1IC8 - chains F and A of the 4 polymer chains in the assembly; structure by X-ray diffraction, 2.60 A resolution.

# Chain F
Molecule: 21-nt DNA strand
Sequence (21 nucleotides; row label = number of the first residue in the row):
   401 TCTGGTGAAT TATTAACCAA G

# Chain A
Name: Hepatocyte nuclear factor 1-alpha
From: Homo sapiens
Notes: fragment: dna binding domain
Reference sequence: P20823 (HNF1A_HUMAN); residue numbers follow UniProt; this construct covers 85-278
Amino-acid sequence (194 residues; each row starts with the number of its first residue):
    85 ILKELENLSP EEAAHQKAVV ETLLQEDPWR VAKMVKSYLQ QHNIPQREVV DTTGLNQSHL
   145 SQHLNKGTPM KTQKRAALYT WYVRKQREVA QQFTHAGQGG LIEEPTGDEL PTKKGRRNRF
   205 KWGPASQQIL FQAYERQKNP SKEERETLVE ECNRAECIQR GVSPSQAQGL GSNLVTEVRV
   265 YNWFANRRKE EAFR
Not modelled in the structure: 85-86, 181-200, 277-278

# Chain F / chain A interface
Residue-residue contacts - 22 pairs, chain F then chain A:
  DG404(F) - Pro153(A)  sugar contact
  DG405(F) - Pro153(A)  phosphate contact
  DG405(F) - Lys155(A)  phosphate contact
  DT406(F) - His143(A)  salt bridge to the phosphate
  DT406(F) - Pro153(A)  phosphate contact
  DT406(F) - Met154(A)  phosphate contact
  DT406(F) - Lys155(A)  hydrogen bond to the phosphate
  DT406(F) - Lys158(A)  salt bridge to the phosphate
  DG407(F) - Asn140(A)  hydrogen bond to the base
  DG407(F) - His143(A)  phosphate contact
  DG407(F) - Gln146(A)  hydrogen bond to the base
  DA408(F) - Ser142(A)  hydrogen bond to the base
  DA409(F) - Ser142(A)  hydrogen bond to the base
  DA415(F) - Phe204(A)  sugar contact
  DA415(F) - Lys205(A)  phosphate contact
  DA415(F) - Trp206(A)  hydrogen bond to the phosphate
  DA415(F) - Asn270(A)  base contact
  DA416(F) - Phe204(A)  phosphate contact
  DA416(F) - Val262(A)  phosphate contact
  DA416(F) - Arg263(A)  salt bridge to the phosphate
  DA416(F) - Asn266(A)  sugar contact
  DA416(F) - Asn270(A)  hydrogen bond to the base
Also at the interface, not in a pair above, chain F (9 interface residues in all): DT414
Also at the interface, not in a pair above, chain A (18 interface residues in all): Gln141, Gln211, Arg271

# Overview
9 residues of chain F face 18 of chain A across their interface, with 7 hydrogen bonds and 3 salt bridges.
Polar contacts include DG407(F)-Asn140(A), DG407(F)-Gln146(A) and DA408(F)-Ser142(A).
Chain F is a 21-nt DNA strand and chain A is Hepatocyte nuclear factor 1-alpha (Homo sapiens); the structure,
Hepatocyte nuclear factor 1A bound to DNA : MODY3 gene product, was determined by X-ray diffraction.
